8FAH - chains H and A of the 3 polymer chains in the assembly; structure by X-ray diffraction, 4.22 A resolution (low resolution: residue-level contacts below are approximate; hydrogen-bond / salt-bridge calls are withheld).

[Chain H]
Molecule: CR3022 Fab heavy chain
Organism: Homo sapiens
Notes: antibody fragment or engineered binder
Sequence (224 residues; numbered 1 to 218 plus 6 insertion-coded residues; the number before each row is that of its first residue; a row labelled like 82A-82C holds insertion residues (82A, then the next letters in order)):
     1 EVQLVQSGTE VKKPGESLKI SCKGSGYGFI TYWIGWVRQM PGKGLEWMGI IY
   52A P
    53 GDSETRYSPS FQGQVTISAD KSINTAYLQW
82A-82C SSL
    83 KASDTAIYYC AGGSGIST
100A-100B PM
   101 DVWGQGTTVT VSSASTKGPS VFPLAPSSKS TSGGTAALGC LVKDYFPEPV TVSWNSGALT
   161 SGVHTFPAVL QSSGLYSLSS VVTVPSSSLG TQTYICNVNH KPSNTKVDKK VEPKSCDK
Unresolved in the structure: 127-128, 218
Disulfide bonds: Cys22-Cys92, Cys140-Cys196

[Chain A]
Molecule: Spike protein S1
Organism: Severe acute respiratory syndrome coronavirus 2
Notes: fragment: receptor binding domain
Reference sequence: P0DTC2 (SPIKE_SARS2); numbering as in UniProt (aligned over 331-527)
Sequence (205 residues; numbered 331 to 535; the number before each row is that of its first residue):
   331 NITNLCPFGE VFNATRFASV YAWNRKRISN CVADYSVLYN SASFSTFKCY GVSPTKLNDL
   391 CFTNVYADSF VIRGDEVRQI APGQTGKIAD YNYKLPDDFT GCVIAWNSNN LDSKVGGNYN
   451 YLYRLFRKSN LKPFERDIST EIYQAGSTPC NGVEGFNCYF PLQSYGFQPT NGVGYQPYRV
   511 VVLSFELLHA PATVCGPGSH HHHHH
Unresolved in the structure: 331, 533-535
Disulfide bonds: Cys336-Cys361, Cys379-Cys432, Cys391-Cys525, Cys480-Cys488
Covalently attached groups: N-acetylglucosamine (NAG) linked to Asn343
Construct notes: expression tag (528-535)
UniProt features mapped onto this chain:
  - region: Arg403 to Asp405 (Integrin-binding motif), Asn448 to Phe456 (Immunodominant HLA epitope recognized by the CD8+)
  - glycosylation (N-linked (GlcNAc...) asparagine): Asn331 (complex), Asn343 (complex)
  - natural variant: Gly339 (G339D: In strain: Omicron/BA.1, Omicron/BA.2 and 4 more; G339H: In strain: Omicron/BA.2.75, Omicron/XBB.1.5 and 1 more), Arg346 (R346K: In strain: Mu/B.1.621; R346T: In strain: Omicron/BQ.1.1, Omicron/XBB.1.5 and 1 more), Leu368 (L368I: In strain: Omicron/XBB.1.5, Omicron/EG.5.1), Ser371 (S371F: In strain: Omicron/BA.2, Omicron/BA.2.12.1 and 6 more; S371L: In strain: Omicron/BA.1), Ser373 (S373P: In strain: Omicron/BA.1, Omicron/BA.2 and 7 more), Ser375 (S375F: In strain: Omicron/BA.1, Omicron/BA.2 and 7 more), Thr376 (T376A: In strain: Omicron/BA.2, Omicron/BA.2.12.1 and 5 more), Asp405 (D405N: In strain: Omicron/BA.2, Omicron/BA.2.12.1 and 6 more), Arg408 (R408S: In strain: Omicron/BA.2, Omicron/BA.2.12.1 and 6 more), Lys417 (K417N: In strain: Beta/B.1.351, Omicron/BA.1 and 8 more; K417T: In strain: Gamma/P.1), Asn440 (N440K: In strain: Omicron/BA.1, Omicron/BA.2 and 7 more), Lys444 (K444T: In strain: Omicron/BQ.1.1), 16 further natural variant entries in UniProt
  - mutagenesis: Asn331 (N331Q: Reduced viral infectivity), Asn343 (N343Q: Reduced viral infectivity), Leu452 (L452R: Increased resistance to neutralizing antibodies. Decreases HLA binding to NF9 epitope. Increased binding affinity to human ACE2), Tyr453 (Y453F: Decreased HLA binding to NF9 epitope. Increased binding affinity to human ACE2), Ala475 (A475V: Increased resistance to neutralizing antibodies), Val483 (V483A: Increased resistance to neutralizing antibodies), Glu484 (E484D: Increased replication in human TMEM106B overexpressing cells), Phe490 (F490L: Increased resistance to neutralizing antibodies and human covalescent sera neutralization), Gln493 (Q493N: Reduced host ACE2-binding affinity in vitro; Q493Y: Reduced host ACE2-binding affinity in vitro), Asn501 (N501T: Reduced host ACE2-binding affinity in vitro; N501Y: Increased binding affinity to human ACE2), His519 (H519P: Increased resistance to human covalescent sera neutralization)

[Interface between chain H and chain A]
Pairs across the interface (21; chain H residue first):
  Tyr27(H) - Asn370(A)
  Gly28(H) - Tyr369(A)
  Ile30(H) - Phe377(A)
  Thr31(H) - Phe377(A)
  Tyr32(H) - Pro384(A)
  Tyr32(H) - Thr385(A)
  Trp33(H) - Lys378(A)
  Tyr52(H) - Phe377(A)
  Tyr52(H) - Lys378(A)
  Asp54(H) - Lys378(A)
  Asp54(H) - Arg408(A)
  Ser96(H) - Cys379(A)
  Ser96(H) - Val382(A)
  Ser96(H) - Ser383(A)
  Ser96(H) - Pro384(A)
  Gly97(H) - Cys379(A)
  Ile98(H) - Cys379(A)
  Ile98(H) - Tyr380(A)
  Thr100(H) - Val382(A)
  Asp101(H) - Pro384(A)
  Asp101(H) - Thr385(A)
Interface residues without a listed pair, chain H (14 interface residues in all): Gly95
Interface residues without a listed pair, chain A (14 interface residues in all): Ser375, Thr376, Gly381
The authors on this interface:
  - epitope / paratope residues, chain A: Ser375(A), Phe377(A), Pro384(A)

[Summary]
The chain H/chain A interface involves 14 residues from each chain. Covalently linked N-acetylglucosamine: at
Asn343(A). Curated annotation (UniProt) lists 11 mutagenesis sites on chain A. From the paper:
epitope/paratope residues Ser375(A), Phe377(A) and Pro384(A).
Here chain H is CR3022 Fab heavy chain (Homo sapiens) and chain A is Spike protein S1 (Severe acute
respiratory syndrome coronavirus 2). Entry 8FAH (Crystal structure of SARS-CoV-2 receptor binding domain in
complex with SARS-CoV-2 reactive human antibody CR3022) was determined by X-ray diffraction (same publication
as 8SGU, 8SMI and 7U8E).
